4JGU - chain A; structure by X-ray diffraction, 1.42 A resolution.

== Chain A ==
Protein: ColH protein
Source organism: Clostridium histolyticum
Notes: fragment: PKD-like domain
UniProt: Q46085 (Q46085_CLOHI); residues 766-860 here correspond to UniProt positions 806-900 (UniProt number = residue number + 40)
Amino-acid sequence (95 residues; each row starts with the number of its first residue):
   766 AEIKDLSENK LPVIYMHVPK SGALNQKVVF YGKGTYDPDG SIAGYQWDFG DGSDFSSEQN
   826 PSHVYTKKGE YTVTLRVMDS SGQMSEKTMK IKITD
Bound ions: Ca2+: N774, K775, D802, D804, D844
Swiss-Prot annotation at these positions:
  - binding site (Ca(2+)): N774, K775, D802, D804, D844
From the paper describing this entry:
  - contacts within the chain: F795-W812, G797-T800 (hydrogen bond), Y780-T800 (hydrogen bond), D813-G815 (hydrogen bond), F814-H828 (pi stacking), D816-S818 (hydrogen bond), G797-N825 (hydrogen bond), K798-N825 (hydrogen bond), D816-H828 (salt bridge), Y830-Y836 (pi stacking)
  - Ca2+ coordination: N774, K775, D802, D804, D844
  - Ca2+ coordination through a water molecule: S845, S846

== In short ==
N774, K775, D802, D804 and D844 form the Ca2+ site. UniProt lists 5 Ca2+-binding residues. From the paper:
Ca2+ coordination by N774, K775 and D802 among others; water-mediated Ca2+ coordination by S845 and S846.
Chain A is ColH protein (Clostridium histolyticum); the structure, Crystal structure of Clostridium
histolyticum ColH collagenase polycystic kidney-disease-like domain 2b at 1.4 Angstrom resolution in ..., was
determined by X-ray diffraction (same publication as 4TN9, 4U6T, 4U7K and 4JRW).
